8CBR - chains A and B of the 4 polymer chains in the assembly; structure by X-ray diffraction, 1.80 A resolution.

== Chain A ==
Molecule: Integrase
Organism: Human immunodeficiency virus 1
Notes: EC 2.7.7.-, 3.1.-.-
UniProt: P12497 (POL_HV1N5); the construct has insertions or renumbered stretches relative to UniProt, so the offset changes along the chain: 220-288 = UniProt 1367-1435; 289-451 = UniProt 1197-1359
Sequence (233 residues; each row starts with the number of its first residue):
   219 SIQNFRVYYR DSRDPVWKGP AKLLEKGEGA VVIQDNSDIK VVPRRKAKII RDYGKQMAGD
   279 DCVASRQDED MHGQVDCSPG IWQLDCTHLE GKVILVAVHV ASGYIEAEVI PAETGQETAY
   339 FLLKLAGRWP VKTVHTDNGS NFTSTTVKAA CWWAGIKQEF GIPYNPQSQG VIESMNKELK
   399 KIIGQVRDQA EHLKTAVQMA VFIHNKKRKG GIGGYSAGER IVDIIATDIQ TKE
Not modelled in the structure: 219-220, 230-231, 274-451
Differences from the reference sequence: expression tag (219); engineered mutation Glu243 (Trp1390 in P12497), Lys424 (Phe1332 in P12497)
Residues lining bound ligands: RWR ((2S)-2-[3-cyclopropyl-2-(3,4-dihydro-2H-chromen-6-yl)-6-methyl-phenyl]-2-[(2-methylpropan-2-yl)oxy]ethanoic acid): Tyr226, Trp235, Lys266, Ile268
UniProt features mapped onto this chain:
  - DNA-binding region: Phe223 to Asp270 (Integrase-type)
  - binding site (Mg(2+)): Asp303, Asp355, Glu391
What the authors report for this chain:
  - binding site for RWR: Tyr226, Trp235, Lys266, Ile268
  - conformationally variable residues (domain motion): Trp235

== Chain B ==
Molecule: Integrase
Organism: Human immunodeficiency virus 1
Notes: EC 2.7.7.-, 3.1.-.-
UniProt: P12497 (POL_HV1N5); the construct has insertions or renumbered stretches relative to UniProt, so the offset changes along the chain: -19 to 49 = UniProt 1367-1435; 50-212 = UniProt 1197-1359
Sequence (233 residues; each row starts with the number of its first residue; numbers below 1 keep their minus sign (Ser-20 is residue -20)):
   -20 SIQNFRVYYR DSRDPVWKGP AKLLEKGEGA VVIQDNSDIK VVPRRKAKII RDYGKQMAGD
    40 DCVASRQDED MHGQVDCSPG IWQLDCTHLE GKVILVAVHV ASGYIEAEVI PAETGQETAY
   100 FLLKLAGRWP VKTVHTDNGS NFTSTTVKAA CWWAGIKQEF GIPYNPQSQG VIESMNKELK
   160 KIIGQVRDQA EHLKTAVQMA VFIHNKKRKG GIGGYSAGER IVDIIATDIQ TKE
Not modelled in the structure: -20 to 55, 141-148, 189-192, 209-212
Differences from the reference sequence: expression tag (-20); engineered mutation Glu4 (Trp1390 in P12497), Lys185 (Phe1332 in P12497)
Metal / ion sites: Mg2+: Asp64, Asp116
Residues lining bound ligands:
  - RWR ((2S)-2-[3-cyclopropyl-2-(3,4-dihydro-2H-chromen-6-yl)-6-methyl-phenyl]-2-[(2-methylpropan-2-yl)oxy]ethanoic acid), molecule 1: Gln95, Ala98, Tyr99, Leu102, Thr124, Thr125, Ala128, Ala129, Trp132
  - RWR, molecule 2: Gln168, Ala169, Glu170, His171, Lys173, Thr174, Met178
UniProt features mapped onto this chain:
  - DNA-binding region: Phe-16 to Asp31 (Integrase-type)
  - binding site (Mg(2+)): Asp64, Asp116, Glu152
What the authors report for this chain:
  - binding site for RWR: Leu102, Thr124, Thr125, Ala128, Ala129, Trp132, Gln168, Ala169, Glu170, His171, Thr174, Met178
  - mutagenesis - T174I: decreased growth

== How chain A and chain B interact ==
Residue-residue contacts - 19 pairs, chain A then chain B:
  Asn222(A) with Trp131(B)
  Arg224(A) with Trp131(B)
  Tyr226(A) with Thr124(B); Lys127(B); Ala128(B); Trp131(B)
  Trp235(A) with Thr124(B), hydrogen bond (backbone-side chain)
  Lys236(A) with Thr124(B)
  Ile268(A) with Ala128(B), hydrophobic; Trp131(B), hydrogen bond (backbone-side chain); Trp132(B), hydrophobic
  Arg269(A) with Trp131(B); Trp132(B)
  Asp270(A) with Trp131(B); Trp132(B)
  Tyr271(A) with Trp132(B), hydrogen bond (backbone-backbone)
  Gly272(A) with Trp132(B), hydrogen bond (backbone-backbone); Ala133(B)
  Lys273(A) with Lys111(B)
Interface residues without a listed pair, chain A (14 interface residues in all): Phe223, Gly237, Pro238
Interface residues without a listed pair, chain B (8 interface residues in all): Gly134

== Overview ==
14 residues of chain A and 8 residues of chain B are in contact; the contacts include 4 hydrogen bonds. Polar
pairs include Trp235(A)-Thr124(B), Ile268(A)-Trp131(B) and Tyr271(A)-Trp132(B). From the paper: a binding site
for RWR at Tyr226(A), Trp235(A) and Leu102(B) among others; T174I of chain B reduces growth.
Both chains are Integrase (Human immunodeficiency virus 1). Entry 8CBR (HIV-1 Integrase Catalytic Core Domain
and C-Terminal Domain in Complex with Allosteric Integrase Inhibitor BDM-2) was determined by X-ray
diffraction together with 8BV2, 8CBS, 8CBT, 8CBU and 8CBV from the same study.
